Entry 4XD7 (X-ray diffraction, 3.90 A resolution); this record covers chains F and H of the 8 polymer chains in the assembly.

Chain F:
Protein: ATP synthase subunit beta
Organism: Bacillus sp. PS3
Notes: EC 3.6.3.14
UniProt: Q5KUJ3 (ATPB_GEOKA); numbering as in UniProt (aligned over 2-473)
Amino-acid sequence (483 residues; numbered -9 to 473; the number before each row is that of its first residue; numbers below 1 keep their minus sign (Mse-9 is residue -9)):
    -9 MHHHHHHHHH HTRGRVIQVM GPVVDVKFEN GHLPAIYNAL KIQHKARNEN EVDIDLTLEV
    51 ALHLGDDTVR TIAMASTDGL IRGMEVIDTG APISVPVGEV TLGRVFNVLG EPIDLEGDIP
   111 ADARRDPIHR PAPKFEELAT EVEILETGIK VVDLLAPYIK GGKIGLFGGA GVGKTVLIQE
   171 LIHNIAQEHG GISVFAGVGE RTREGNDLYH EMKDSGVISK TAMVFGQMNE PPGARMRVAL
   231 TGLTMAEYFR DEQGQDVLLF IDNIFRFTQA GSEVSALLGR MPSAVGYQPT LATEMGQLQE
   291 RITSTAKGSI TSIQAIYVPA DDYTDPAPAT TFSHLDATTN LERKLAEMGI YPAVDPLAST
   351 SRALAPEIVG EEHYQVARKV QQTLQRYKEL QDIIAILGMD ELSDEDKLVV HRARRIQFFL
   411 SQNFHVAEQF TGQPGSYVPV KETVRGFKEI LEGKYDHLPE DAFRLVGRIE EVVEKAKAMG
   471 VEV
Disordered / not traced: -9 to 3, 19, 25, 244, 471-473
Sequence notes: initiating methionine (-9); expression tag (-8 to 1)
Modified positions: Mse-9 (selenomethionine); Mse10, Mse64, Mse74, Mse202, Mse213, Mse218, Mse226, Mse235, Mse271, Mse285, Mse338, Mse389, Mse469 (selenomethionine; parent Met)
Swiss-Prot annotation at these positions:
  - binding site (ATP): Gly158 to Thr165
Residues lining bound ligands: ADP (adenosine-5'-diphosphate): Gly159, Ala160, Gly161, Val162, Gly163, Lys164, Thr165, Val166, Arg191, Tyr341, Gln412, Phe414, Phe420

Chain H:
Protein: ATP synthase epsilon chain
Organism: Bacillus sp. PS3
UniProt: Q5KUJ4 (ATPE_GEOKA); residues 1-133 here = UniProt positions 1-133
Amino-acid sequence (133 residues; row label = number of the first residue in the row):
     1 MKTIHVSVVT PDGPVYEDDV EMVSVKAKSG ELGILPGHIP LVAPLEISAA RLKKGGKTQY
    61 IAVSGGFLEV RPDKVTILAQ AAERAEDIDV LRAKAAKERA ERRLQSQQDD IDFKRAELAL
   121 KRAMNRLSVA EMK
Disordered / not traced: 30, 58-60
Modified positions: Mse1, Mse22, Mse124, Mse132 (selenomethionine; parent Met)

How chain F and chain H interact:
Pairs across the interface - 9 pairs, chain F then chain H:
  Glu379(F) - Leu127(H)
  Asp382(F) - Mse124(H)
  Asp382(F) - Leu127(H)
  Asp382(F) - Ser128(H)  hydrogen bond (side chain-backbone)
  Asp382(F) - Val129(H)  hydrogen bond (side chain-backbone)
  Ile383(F) - Mse124(H)  hydrophobic
  Ile386(F) - Mse124(H)  hydrophobic
  Leu387(F) - Mse124(H)  hydrophobic
  Glu391(F) - Glu117(H)
Other interface residues (no listed pair), chain F (7 interface residues in all): Lys378
Other interface residues (no listed pair), chain H (7 interface residues in all): Leu120, Glu131

Overview:
The chain F/chain H interface involves 7 residues from each chain; the contacts include 2 hydrogen bonds.
Polar contacts include Asp382(F)-Ser128(H) and Asp382(F)-Val129(H). Bound to chain F: ADP. Curated annotation
(UniProt) lists 8 ATP-binding residues on chain F.
Here chain F is ATP synthase subunit beta and chain H is ATP synthase epsilon chain, both from Bacillus sp.
PS3. Entry 4XD7 (Structure of thermophilic F1-ATPase inhibited by epsilon subunit) was determined by X-ray
diffraction.
